Entry 8Z1Y (electron microscopy, 2.73 A resolution); this record covers chains A and C of the 5 polymer chains in the assembly.

Chain A:
Protein: Dipeptide transport system permease protein DppB
Organism: Escherichia coli K-12
UniProtKB: P0AEF8 (DPPB_ECOLI); residue numbers follow UniProt; this construct covers 1-339
Chain sequence (339 residues; numbered 1 to 339; the number before each row is that of its first residue):
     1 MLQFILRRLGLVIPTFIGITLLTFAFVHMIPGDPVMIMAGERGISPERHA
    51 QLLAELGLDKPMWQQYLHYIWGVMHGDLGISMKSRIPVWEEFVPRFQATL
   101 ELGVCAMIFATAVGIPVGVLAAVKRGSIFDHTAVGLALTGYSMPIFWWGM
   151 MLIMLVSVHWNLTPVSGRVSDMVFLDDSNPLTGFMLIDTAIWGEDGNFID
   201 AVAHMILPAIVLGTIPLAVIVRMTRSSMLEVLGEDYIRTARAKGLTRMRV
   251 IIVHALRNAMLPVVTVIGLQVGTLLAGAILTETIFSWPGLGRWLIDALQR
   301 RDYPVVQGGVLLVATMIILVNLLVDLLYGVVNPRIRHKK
Not modelled in the structure: 1-5, 337-339
Reported in the primary citation:
  - conformationally variable residues (helix shift, order/disorder transition): Gly32 to Met62, Asp235

Chain C:
Protein: Dipeptide transport ATP-binding protein DppD
Organism: Escherichia coli K-12
Notes: EC 7.4.2.9
UniProtKB: P0AAG0 (DPPD_ECOLI); numbering as in UniProt (aligned over 1-327)
Chain sequence (327 residues; numbered 1 to 327; the number before each row is that of its first residue):
     1 MALLNVDKLSVHFGDESAPFRAVDRISYSVKQGEVVGIVGESGSGKSVSS
    51 LAIMGLIDYPGRVMAEKLEFNGQDLQRISEKERRNLVGAEVAMIFQDPMT
   101 SLNPCYTVGFQIMEAIKVHQGGNKSTRRQRAIDLLNQVGIPDPASRLDVY
   151 PHQLSGGMSQRVMIAMAIACRPKLLIADQPTTALDVTIQAQIIELLLELQ
   201 QKENMALVLITHDLALVAEAAHKIIVMYAGQVVETGDAHAIFHAPRHPYT
   251 QALLRALPEFAQDKERLASLPGVVPGKYDRPNGCLLNPRCPYATDRCRAE
   301 EPALNMLADGRQSKCHYPLDDAGRPTL
Not modelled in the structure: 1, 326-327
Sequence notes: conflict Gln179 (Glu in P0AAG0)
Curated features (UniProtKB/Swiss-Prot):
  - binding site (ATP): Gly40 to Ser47
Bound ions: 4Fe-4S cluster Fe: Cys284, Cys290, Cys297, Cys315
Small-molecule neighbours:
  - ATP-gamma-S (AGS; phosphothiophosphoric acid-adenylate ester), molecule 1: Phe13, Phe20, Ala22, Glu41, Ser42, Gly43, Ser44, Gly45, Lys46, Ser47, Val48, Gln96, Gln179, His212
  - ATP-gamma-S (AGS), molecule 2: Arg146, His152, Gln153, Leu154, Ser155, Gly156, Gly157, Met158, Ala183
  - 4Fe-4S cluster (SF4): His247, Pro248, Cys284, Leu286, Asn287, Cys290, Tyr292, Ala293, Cys297, Pro302, Cys315, His316, Tyr317
Reported in the primary citation:
  - conformationally variable residues (domain motion): Thr182

Interface between chain A and chain C:
Pairs across the interface (41; chain A residue first):
  Asp235(A) - Thr100(C)
  Tyr236(A) - Thr100(C)  hydrogen bond (backbone-backbone)
  Tyr236(A) - Ser101(C)
  Tyr236(A) - Leu102(C)
  Tyr236(A) - Asn103(C)
  Tyr236(A) - Pro104(C)
  Arg238(A) - Leu51(C)
  Arg238(A) - Leu56(C)
  Arg238(A) - Phe95(C)
  Thr239(A) - Phe95(C)
  Thr239(A) - Ser101(C)  hydrogen bond (side chain-backbone)
  Thr239(A) - Met166(C)
  Arg241(A) - Gly55(C)
  Ala242(A) - Leu56(C)  hydrophobic
  Ala242(A) - Phe95(C)  hydrophobic
  Lys243(A) - Gln111(C)  hydrogen bond (side chain-backbone)
  Lys243(A) - Glu114(C)  salt bridge
  Lys243(A) - His119(C)  hydrogen bond (backbone-side chain)
  Lys243(A) - Met166(C)
  Gly244(A) - Gly88(C)
  Gly244(A) - Val118(C)
  Leu245(A) - Glu114(C)
  Leu245(A) - Val118(C)  hydrophobic
  Arg247(A) - Arg84(C)
  Arg249(A) - Phe110(C)
  Arg249(A) - Glu114(C)  salt bridge
  Val253(A) - Tyr106(C)  hydrogen bond (backbone-side chain)
  Val253(A) - Phe110(C)  hydrophobic
  Val253(A) - Glu114(C)
  His254(A) - Asn103(C)  hydrogen bond
  His254(A) - Glu114(C)  salt bridge
  Arg257(A) - Cys105(C)  hydrogen bond (side chain-backbone)
  Arg257(A) - Tyr106(C)
  Asn258(A) - Asn103(C)  hydrogen bond
  Asn258(A) - Cys105(C)  hydrogen bond
  Val331(A) - Cys105(C)
  Asn332(A) - Cys105(C)
  Pro333(A) - Cys105(C)
  Pro333(A) - Tyr150(C)  hydrophobic
  Arg334(A) - His152(C)
  Arg336(A) - Tyr150(C)
Interface residues without a listed pair, chain C (26 interface residues in all): Met54, Val91, Ala115, Lys117, Cys170

Summary:
Chain A and chain C form an interface of 20 and 26 residues respectively, with 9 hydrogen bonds and 3 salt
bridges. Polar pairs include Lys243(A)-Glu114(C), Arg249(A)-Glu114(C) and His254(A)-Glu114(C). Ligands of
chain C: ATP-gamma-S and 4Fe-4S cluster. From UniProt: 8 ATP-binding residues on chain C. From the paper:
conformational variability at Gly32(A), Asp235(A) and Thr182(C).
Here chain A is Dipeptide transport system permease protein DppB and chain C is Dipeptide transport
ATP-binding protein DppD, both from Escherichia coli K-12. Entry 8Z1Y (Cryo-EM structure of Escherichia coli
DppABCDF in the pre-catalytic state) was determined by electron microscopy together with 8Z1V, 8Z1W and 8Z1X
from the same study.
